5BXQ - chains B and E of the 5 polymer chains in the assembly; structure by X-ray diffraction, 2.50 A resolution.

Chain B:
Name: Nuclear transport factor 2
Organism: Rattus norvegicus
UniProtKB: P61972 (NTF2_RAT); residues 1-127 here = UniProt positions 1-127
Chain sequence (127 residues; row label = number of the first residue in the row):
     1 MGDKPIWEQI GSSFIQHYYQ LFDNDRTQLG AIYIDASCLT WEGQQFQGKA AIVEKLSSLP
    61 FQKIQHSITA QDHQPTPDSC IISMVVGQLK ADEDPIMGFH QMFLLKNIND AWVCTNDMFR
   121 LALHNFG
Unresolved in the structure: 1-3
Curated features (UniProtKB/Swiss-Prot):
  - modified residue: Lys-4 (N6-acetyllysine)
  - mutagenesis: Trp-7 (W7A: No effect on interaction with GDP-bound RAN. Decreased interaction with nucleoporins. Decreased localization to the nuclear pore complex. Decreased GDP-bound RAN and other proteins nuclear import), Tyr-19 (Y19A: Loss of interaction with GDP-bound RAN. Loss of GDP-bound RAN nuclear import), Asp-23 (D23A/N: No effect on interaction with GDP-bound RAN. Increases GDP-bound RAN nuclear import. Increased interaction with nucleoporins and localization to the nuclear pore complex ...), Glu-42 (E42D: Loss of interaction with GDP-bound RAN. Loss of GDP-bound RAN nuclear import; E42K: Loss of interaction with GDP-bound RAN. No effect on interaction with nucleoporins ...), Ile-64 (I64A: No effect on homodimerization. Decreased interaction with GDP-bound RAN. Loss of interaction with nucleoporins and localization to the nuclear pore complex; I64Q: No effect on homodimerization ...), His-66 (H66A: Loss of interaction with GDP-bound RAN. No effect on interaction with nucleoporins. Decreased proteins nuclear import), Met-84 (M84E: Decreased homodimerization), Asp-92 to Asp-94 (Loss of interaction with GDP-bound RAN. No effect on interaction with nucleoporins. Loss of proteins nuclear import), Met-102 (M102E: Decreased homodimerization), Asp-117 (D117N: Decreased interaction with GDP-bound RAN. No effect on interaction with nucleoporins. No effect on proteins nuclear import), Met-118 (M118E: Loss of homodimerization. Decreased interaction with GDP-bound RAN. Decreased interaction with nucleoporins. Decreased localization to the nuclear pore complex), His-124 (Loss of interaction with GDP-bound RAN. No effect on interaction with nucleoporins. Decreased proteins nuclear import), 1 further mutagenesis entry in UniProt

Chain E:
Name: GTP-binding nuclear protein Ran
Organism: Canis familiaris
UniProtKB: P62825 (RAN_CANFA); residue numbers follow UniProt; this construct covers 1-216
Chain sequence (216 residues; each row starts with the number of its first residue):
     1 MAAQGEPQVQ FKLVLVGDGG TGKTTFVKRH LTGEFEKKYV ATLGVEVHPL VFHTNRGPIK
    61 FNVWDTAGQE KFGGLRDGYY IQAQCAIIMF DVTSRVTYKN VPNWHRDLVR VCENIPIVLC
   121 GNKVDIKDRK VKAKSIVFHR KKNLQYYDIS AKSNYNFEKP FLWLARKLIG DPNLEFVAMP
   181 ALAPPEVVMD PALAAQYEHD LEVAQTTALP DEDDDL
Unresolved in the structure: 1-7, 141-142, 213-216
Ion coordination: Mg2+: Thr-24 (together with GDP)
Residues lining bound ligands: GDP (guanosine-5'-diphosphate): Asp-18, Gly-19, Gly-20, Thr-21, Gly-22, Lys-23, Thr-24, Thr-25, Glu-70, Asn-122, Lys-123, Asp-125, Ile-126, Ser-150, Ala-151, Lys-152
Curated features (UniProtKB/Swiss-Prot):
  - region: Lys-37 to Val-45 (Switch-I), Gly-68 to Gln-84 (Switch-II), Asp-211 to Leu-216 (Interaction with RANBP1)
  - binding site (GTP): Asp-18 to Thr-25, Glu-36 to Thr-42, Gly-68, Asn-122 to Asp-125, Ser-150 to Lys-152
  - site: Gln-69 (Essential for GTP hydrolysis)
  - modified residue: Ala-2 (N-acetylalanine), Thr-24 (Phosphothreonine), Lys-37 (N6-acetyllysine), Lys-60 (N6-acetyllysine), Lys-71 (N6-acetyllysine), Lys-99 (N6-acetyllysine), Lys-134 (N6-acetyllysine), Lys-159 (N6-acetyllysine)
  - cross-link (Glycyl lysine isopeptide (Lys-Gly)): Lys-71 (interchain with G-Cter in SUMO2), Lys-152 (interchain with G-Cter in SUMO2)

Interface between chain B and chain E:
Residue-residue contacts (18; chain B residue first):
  Ile-6(B) / Val-203(E)  hydrophobic
  Ile-6(B) / Thr-207(E)
  Ile-10(B) / Thr-206(E)
  Ile-10(B) / Thr-207(E)
  Ser-13(B) / Leu-209(E)
  Phe-14(B) / Leu-209(E)
  His-17(B) / Glu-212(E)  salt bridge
  Ala-31(B) / Pro-210(E)
  Ala-31(B) / Asp-211(E)
  Ala-31(B) / Glu-212(E)
  Asp-110(B) / Gln-205(E)
  Asp-110(B) / Ala-208(E)
  Ala-111(B) / Ala-208(E)
  Ala-111(B) / Pro-210(E)
  Trp-112(B) / Thr-206(E)  hydrogen bond (side chain-backbone)
  Trp-112(B) / Ala-208(E)  hydrogen bond (backbone-backbone)
  Trp-112(B) / Pro-210(E)
  Val-113(B) / Pro-210(E)  hydrophobic
Other interface residues (no listed pair), chain B (14 interface residues in all): Gln-9, Ile-32, Asn-107, Asn-109
Other interface residues (no listed pair), chain E (10 interface residues in all): Arg-140

Summary:
14 residues of chain B and 10 residues of chain E are in contact; the contacts include 2 hydrogen bonds and 1
salt bridge. Polar contacts include His-17(B)/Glu-212(E), Trp-112(B)/Thr-206(E) and Trp-112(B)/Ala-208(E).
Bound to chain E: GDP.
Here chain B is Nuclear transport factor 2 (Rattus norvegicus) and chain E is GTP-binding nuclear protein Ran
(Canis familiaris). Entry 5BXQ (Structure of the NTF2:RanGDP complex) was determined by X-ray diffraction.
